Entry 5ZLV (X-ray diffraction, 2.35 A resolution); this record covers chains F and G of the 3 polymer chains in the assembly.

[Chain F]
Name: DNA polymerase IV
Organism: Escherichia coli K-12
Notes: EC 2.7.7.7
UniProt: Q47155 (DPO4_ECOLI); residue numbers follow UniProt; this construct covers 2-351
Chain sequence (352 residues; each row starts with the number of its first residue; numbering starts at 0):
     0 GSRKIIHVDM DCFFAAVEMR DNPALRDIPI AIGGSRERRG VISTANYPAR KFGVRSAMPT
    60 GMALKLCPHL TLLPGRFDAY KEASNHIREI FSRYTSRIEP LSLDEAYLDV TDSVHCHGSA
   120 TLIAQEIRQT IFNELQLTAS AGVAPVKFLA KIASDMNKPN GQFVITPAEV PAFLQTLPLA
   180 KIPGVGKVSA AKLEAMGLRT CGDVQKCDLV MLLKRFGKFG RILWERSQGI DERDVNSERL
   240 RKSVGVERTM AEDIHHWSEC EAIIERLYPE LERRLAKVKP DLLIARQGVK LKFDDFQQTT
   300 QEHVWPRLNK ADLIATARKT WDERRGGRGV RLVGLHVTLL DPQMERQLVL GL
Disordered / not traced: 342-351
Sequence notes: expression tag (0-1)
Swiss-Prot annotation at these positions:
  - active site: Glu104
  - binding site (Mg(2+)): Asp8, Asp103
  - site: Phe13 (Substrate discrimination)
Bound ions: Mg2+ site 1: Asp8, Met9, Asp103 (together with phosphate ion) (shared with 1 residue of chain H); Mg2+ site 2: Asp103, Glu104 (shared with 2 residues of chain H)
From the paper describing this entry:
  - mutagenesis - R49A: abolished catalytic activity

[Chain G]
Molecule: DTN2
Sequence (18 nucleotides; numbered 837 to 854; the number before each row is that of its first residue):
   837 TCTAGGGTCC TAGGACCC
Disordered / not traced: 837, 854

[Chain F / chain G interface]
Contacting residue pairs (36):
  Arg35(F) with DC838(G), phosphate contact
  Arg38(F) with DT839(G), sugar contact; DA840(G), sugar contact
  Val40(F) with DT839(G), phosphate contact; DA840(G), base contact
  Ser42(F) with DA840(G), base contact
  Ala56(F) with DA840(G), base contact
  Pro58(F) with DC838(G), sugar contact; DT839(G), sugar contact
  Gly60(F) with DC838(G), phosphate contact
  Lys217(F) with DT847(G), salt bridge to the phosphate
  Arg238(F) with DT844(G), hydrogen bond to the phosphate; DC845(G), salt bridge to the phosphate
  Arg240(F) with DG843(G), salt bridge to the phosphate; DT844(G), phosphate contact
  Lys241(F) with DT844(G), hydrogen bond to the phosphate; DC845(G), salt bridge to the phosphate
  Ser242(F) with DG843(G), sugar contact; DT844(G), hydrogen bond to the phosphate
  Val243(F) with DG843(G), phosphate contact
  Gly244(F) with DG842(G), phosphate contact; DG843(G), hydrogen bond to the phosphate
  Val245(F) with DG842(G), phosphate contact
  Glu246(F) with DG841(G), sugar contact; DG842(G), hydrogen bond to the phosphate
  Arg247(F) with DG841(G), phosphate contact; DG842(G), salt bridge to the phosphate
  Thr248(F) with DA840(G), sugar contact; DG841(G), hydrogen bond to the phosphate
  Arg273(F) with DG842(G), salt bridge to the phosphate; DG843(G), salt bridge to the phosphate
  Lys291(F) with DA840(G), salt bridge to the phosphate
  Phe295(F) with DT839(G), stacking on the base
  Arg330(F) with DT839(G), salt bridge to the phosphate; DA840(G), salt bridge to the phosphate
  Leu331(F) with DG841(G), phosphate contact
Other interface residues (no listed pair), chain F (25 interface residues in all): Gly39, Leu239

[Summary]
25 residues of chain F and 9 residues of chain G are in contact; the contacts include 6 hydrogen bonds, 10
salt bridges and 1 aromatic stacking contact. Polar pairs include Arg238(F)-DT844(G), Lys241(F)-DT844(G) and
Ser242(F)-DT844(G). The paper reports that R49A of chain F abolishes catalytic activity.
Here chain F is DNA polymerase IV (Escherichia coli K-12) and chain G is DTN2. Entry 5ZLV (DNA polymerase IV -
DNA ternary complex with 50mM MgCl2) was determined by X-ray diffraction together with 5YUR, 5YUS, 5YUT, 5YUU,
5YUV, 5YUW and 10 further entries from the same study.
